PDB entry 4WWU | X-ray diffraction, 3.30 A resolution | chains C and L of the 6 polymer chains in the assembly

Chain C (and L):
Molecule: mRNA transport regulator MTR2
Source organism: Saccharomyces cerevisiae
Notes: chain L of this document is another copy of the same molecule, construct and numbering; everything in this record applies to it too
UniProtKB: P34232 (MTR2_YEAST); residues 1-184 here = UniProt positions 1-184
Chain sequence (184 residues; each row starts with the number of its first residue):
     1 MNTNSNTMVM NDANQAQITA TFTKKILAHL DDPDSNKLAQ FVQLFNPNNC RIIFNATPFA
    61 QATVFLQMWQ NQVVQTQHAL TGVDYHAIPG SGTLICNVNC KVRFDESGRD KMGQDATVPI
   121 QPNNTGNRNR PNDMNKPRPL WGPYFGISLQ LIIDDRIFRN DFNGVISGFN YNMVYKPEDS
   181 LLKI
Unresolved in the structure: 1-7, 122-133 (chain L: 1-7, 120-134)
Ion coordination: Zn2+: K25, H29
UniProt features mapped onto this chain:
  - modified residue: T125 (Phosphothreonine)

Interface between chain C and chain L:
Residue-residue contacts (14; chain C residue first):
  A28(C) with V64(L), hydrophobic; Q67(L); M68(L), hydrophobic
  H29(C) with Q61(L); V64(L)
  D31(C) with Q67(L)
  D32(C) with Q61(L); T63(L); Q67(L)
  K37(C) with Q61(L); T63(L), hydrogen bond
  Q40(C) with Q61(L)
  R138(C) with S35(L); M112(L), hydrogen bond
Other interface residues (no listed pair), chain C (14 interface residues in all): T21, K24, K25, P33, Q77, N160, F162
Other interface residues (no listed pair), chain L (10 interface residues in all): T57, P58, N71

Summary:
14 residues of chain C and 10 residues of chain L are in contact, with 2 hydrogen bonds. Polar contacts
include K37(C)-T63(L) and R138(C)-M112(L). K25(C) and H29(C) coordinate Zn2+.
Chain C and chain L are both mRNA transport regulator MTR2 (Saccharomyces cerevisiae); the structure,
Structure of Mex67:Mtr2, was determined by X-ray diffraction.
